8WUW - chains I and C of the 28 polymer chains in the assembly; structure by electron microscopy, 2.60 A resolution.

== Chain I (and C) ==
Protein: Chaperonin GroEL
Organism: Hydrogenobacter thermophilus TK-6
Notes: EC 5.6.1.7; chain C of this document is another copy of the same molecule, construct and numbering; everything in this record applies to it too
UniProt: D3DK86 (D3DK86_HYDTT); residue numbers follow UniProt; this construct covers 2-530
Sequence (529 residues; numbered 2 to 530; the number before each row is that of its first residue):
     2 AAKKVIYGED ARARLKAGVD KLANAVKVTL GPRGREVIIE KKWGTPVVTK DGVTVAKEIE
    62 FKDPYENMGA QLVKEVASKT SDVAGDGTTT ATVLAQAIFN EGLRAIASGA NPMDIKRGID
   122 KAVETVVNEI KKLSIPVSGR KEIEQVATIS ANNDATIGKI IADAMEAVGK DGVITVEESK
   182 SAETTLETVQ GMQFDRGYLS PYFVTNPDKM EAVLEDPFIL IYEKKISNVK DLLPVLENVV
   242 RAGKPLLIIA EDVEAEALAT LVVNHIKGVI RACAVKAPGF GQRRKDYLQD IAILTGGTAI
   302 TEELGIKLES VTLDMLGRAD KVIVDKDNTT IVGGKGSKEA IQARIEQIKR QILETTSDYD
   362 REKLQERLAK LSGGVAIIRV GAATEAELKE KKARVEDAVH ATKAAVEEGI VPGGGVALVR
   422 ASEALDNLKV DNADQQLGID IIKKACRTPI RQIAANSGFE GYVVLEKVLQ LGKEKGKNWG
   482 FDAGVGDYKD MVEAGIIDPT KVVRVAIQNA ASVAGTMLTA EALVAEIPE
Metal / ion sites: K+: Thr30, Gly32, Lys51 (together with AMP-PNP); Mg2+: Asp87 (together with AMP-PNP)
Small-molecule neighbours: AMP-PNP (ANP; phosphoaminophosphonic acid-adenylate ester): Thr30, Leu31, Gly32, Pro33, Asp52, Gly53, Val54, Asp87, Gly88, Thr89, Thr90, Thr91, Ile150, Asn154, Gly414, Gly415, Gly416, Ile454, Phe482, Asp483, Ala484, Gly485, Met492, Ile497, Asp499

== Interface between chain I and chain C ==
Residue-residue contacts (7):
  Arg105(I) with Glu10(C), salt bridge; Ala108(C)
  Ser109(I) with Arg105(C), hydrogen bond (backbone-side chain); Ala108(C)
  Gly110(I) with Arg105(C)
  Ala111(I) with Arg105(C)
  Asp435(I) with Arg105(C), salt bridge
Also at the interface, not in a pair above, chain I (6 interface residues in all): Leu438
Also at the interface, not in a pair above, chain C (4 interface residues in all): Ser109

== Summary ==
6 residues of chain I face 4 of chain C across their interface, with 1 hydrogen bond and 2 salt bridges. Polar
pairs include Arg105(I)-Glu10(C), Asp435(I)-Arg105(C) and Ser109(I)-Arg105(C). Chain I binds AMP-PNP.
Thr30(I), Gly32(I) and Lys51(I) form the K+ site.
Both chains are Chaperonin GroEL (Hydrogenobacter thermophilus TK-6). Entry 8WUW (Cryo-EM structure of H.
thermophilus GroEL-GroES2 asymmetric football complex) was determined by electron microscopy, deposited
together with 8WU4, 8WUC and 8WUX.
